4KOE - chains B and D of the 8 polymer chains in the assembly; structure by X-ray diffraction, 3.02 A resolution.

# Chain B
Protein: DNA topoisomerase 4 subunit A
From: Streptococcus pneumoniae
Notes: EC 5.99.1.3; fragment: ParC55
Reference sequence: P72525 (PARC_STRPN); numbering as in UniProt (aligned over 1-488)
Amino-acid sequence (496 residues; each row starts with the number of its first residue):
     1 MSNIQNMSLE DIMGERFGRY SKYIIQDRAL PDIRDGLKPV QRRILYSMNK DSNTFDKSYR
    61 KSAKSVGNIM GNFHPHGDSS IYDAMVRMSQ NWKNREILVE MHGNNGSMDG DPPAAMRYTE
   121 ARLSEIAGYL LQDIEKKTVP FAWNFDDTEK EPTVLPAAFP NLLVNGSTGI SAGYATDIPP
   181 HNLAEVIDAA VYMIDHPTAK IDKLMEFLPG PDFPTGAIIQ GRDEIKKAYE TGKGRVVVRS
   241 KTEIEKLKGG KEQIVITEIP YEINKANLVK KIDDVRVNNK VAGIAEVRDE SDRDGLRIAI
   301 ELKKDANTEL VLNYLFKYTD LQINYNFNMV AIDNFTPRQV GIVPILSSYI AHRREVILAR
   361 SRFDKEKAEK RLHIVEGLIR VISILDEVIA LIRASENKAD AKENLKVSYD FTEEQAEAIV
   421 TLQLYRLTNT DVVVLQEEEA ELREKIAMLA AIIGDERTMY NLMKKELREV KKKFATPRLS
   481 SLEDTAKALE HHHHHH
Disordered / not traced: 1-2, 485-496
Construct notes: engineered mutation T257 (Ile in P72525); expression tag (489-496)
Swiss-Prot annotation at these positions:
  - active site: Y118 (O-(5'-phospho-DNA)-tyrosine intermediate)
  - site: K38 (Interaction with DNA), H74 (Interaction with DNA), H76 (Interaction with DNA), R87 (Interaction with DNA), K93 (Interaction with DNA), R117 (Transition state stabilizer)
Bound ions: Mg2+: F316, T319, Q322

# Chain D
Protein: DNA topoisomerase 4 subunit B
From: Streptococcus pneumoniae serotype 4
Notes: EC 5.99.1.3; fragment: ParE30
Reference sequence: Q59961 (PARE_STRPN); residues 404-647 here = UniProt positions 404-647
Amino-acid sequence (268 residues; row label = number of the first residue in the row):
   380 MGHHHHHHHH HHSSGHIDDD DKHMKNKKDK GLLSGKLTPA QSKNPAKNEL YLVEGDSAGG
   440 SAKQGRDRKF QAILPLRGKV INTAKAKMAD ILKNEEINTM IYTIGAGVGA DFSIEDANYD
   500 KIIIMTDADT DGAHIQTLLL TFFYRYMRPL VEAGHVYIAL PPLYKMSKGK GKKEEVAYAW
   560 TDGELEELRK QFGKGATLQR YKGLGEMNAD QLWETTMNPE TRTLIRVTIE DLARAERRVN
   620 VLMGDKVEPR RKWIEDNVKF TLEEATVF
Disordered / not traced: 380-414, 545-556, 571-577, 641-647
Construct notes: expression tag (380-403); engineered mutation I460 (Val in Q59961), A644 (Thr in Q59961)
Swiss-Prot annotation at these positions:
  - binding site (Mg(2+)): E433, D506, D508
  - site (Interaction with DNA): K458, N461, H513, R629
Bound ions: Mg2+: D506, D508
Ligand contacts: Trovafloxacin (TR6): G434, D435, L455, R456, G457, E475

# Chain B / chain D interface
Residue-residue contacts (48):
  N3(B) with R601(D); T602(D)
  I4(B) with Y536(D), hydrophobic; L603(D); R605(D)
  Q5(B) with L603(D), hydrogen bond (backbone-backbone); I604(D); R605(D), hydrogen bond (backbone-backbone)
  N6(B) with R605(D)
  M7(B) with R605(D), hydrogen bond (backbone-backbone); V606(D); T607(D), hydrogen bond (backbone-backbone)
  S8(B) with T607(D); E609(D)
  L9(B) with Y523(D), hydrophobic; T607(D), hydrogen bond (backbone-backbone)
  E10(B) with R613(D); R617(D), hydrogen bond (backbone-side chain)
  M13(B) with T516(D); T520(D); V618(D), hydrophobic; L621(D); M622(D), hydrophobic
  G14(B) with R617(D); W632(D)
  R16(B) with A512(D); Q515(D), hydrogen bond; T516(D)
  F17(B) with T516(D); L621(D); M622(D), hydrophobic
  R19(B) with T509(D)
  Y20(B) with K458(D), hydrogen bond; T509(D); D510(D); H513(D)
  K22(B) with V637(D); K638(D)
  Y23(B) with T509(D)
  I25(B) with F639(D), hydrophobic
  Q26(B) with F639(D)
  R28(B) with D510(D), salt bridge
  A172(B) with I633(D)
  G173(B) with R630(D)
  Y174(B) with R630(D); E634(D), hydrogen bond
  F335(B) with F639(D)
  P337(B) with F639(D)
Interface residues without a listed pair, chain B (30 interface residues in all): D11, G18, S21, H76, F145, T336
Interface residues without a listed pair, chain D (36 interface residues in all): L519, R579, E599, A614, V626, R629

# In short
30 residues of chain B face 36 of chain D across their interface; the contacts include 9 hydrogen bonds and 1
salt bridge. Among the polar pairs are R28(B)-D510(D), E10(B)-R617(D) and R16(B)-Q515(D). Chain D binds
Trovafloxacin.
Here chain B is DNA topoisomerase 4 subunit A (Streptococcus pneumoniae) and chain D is DNA topoisomerase 4
subunit B (Streptococcus pneumoniae serotype 4). Entry 4KOE (Quinolone(Trovafloxacin)-DNA cleavage complex of
type IV topoisomerase from S. pneumoniae) was determined by X-ray diffraction.
